PDB entry 7MJH | electron microscopy, 2.66 A resolution | chains A and F of the 6 polymer chains in the assembly

# Chain A
Protein: Spike glycoprotein
From: Severe acute respiratory syndrome coronavirus 2
Reference sequence: P0DTC2 (SPIKE_SARS2); numbering as in UniProt (aligned over 1-1208)
Chain sequence (1288 residues; numbered 1 to 1288; the number before each row is that of its first residue):
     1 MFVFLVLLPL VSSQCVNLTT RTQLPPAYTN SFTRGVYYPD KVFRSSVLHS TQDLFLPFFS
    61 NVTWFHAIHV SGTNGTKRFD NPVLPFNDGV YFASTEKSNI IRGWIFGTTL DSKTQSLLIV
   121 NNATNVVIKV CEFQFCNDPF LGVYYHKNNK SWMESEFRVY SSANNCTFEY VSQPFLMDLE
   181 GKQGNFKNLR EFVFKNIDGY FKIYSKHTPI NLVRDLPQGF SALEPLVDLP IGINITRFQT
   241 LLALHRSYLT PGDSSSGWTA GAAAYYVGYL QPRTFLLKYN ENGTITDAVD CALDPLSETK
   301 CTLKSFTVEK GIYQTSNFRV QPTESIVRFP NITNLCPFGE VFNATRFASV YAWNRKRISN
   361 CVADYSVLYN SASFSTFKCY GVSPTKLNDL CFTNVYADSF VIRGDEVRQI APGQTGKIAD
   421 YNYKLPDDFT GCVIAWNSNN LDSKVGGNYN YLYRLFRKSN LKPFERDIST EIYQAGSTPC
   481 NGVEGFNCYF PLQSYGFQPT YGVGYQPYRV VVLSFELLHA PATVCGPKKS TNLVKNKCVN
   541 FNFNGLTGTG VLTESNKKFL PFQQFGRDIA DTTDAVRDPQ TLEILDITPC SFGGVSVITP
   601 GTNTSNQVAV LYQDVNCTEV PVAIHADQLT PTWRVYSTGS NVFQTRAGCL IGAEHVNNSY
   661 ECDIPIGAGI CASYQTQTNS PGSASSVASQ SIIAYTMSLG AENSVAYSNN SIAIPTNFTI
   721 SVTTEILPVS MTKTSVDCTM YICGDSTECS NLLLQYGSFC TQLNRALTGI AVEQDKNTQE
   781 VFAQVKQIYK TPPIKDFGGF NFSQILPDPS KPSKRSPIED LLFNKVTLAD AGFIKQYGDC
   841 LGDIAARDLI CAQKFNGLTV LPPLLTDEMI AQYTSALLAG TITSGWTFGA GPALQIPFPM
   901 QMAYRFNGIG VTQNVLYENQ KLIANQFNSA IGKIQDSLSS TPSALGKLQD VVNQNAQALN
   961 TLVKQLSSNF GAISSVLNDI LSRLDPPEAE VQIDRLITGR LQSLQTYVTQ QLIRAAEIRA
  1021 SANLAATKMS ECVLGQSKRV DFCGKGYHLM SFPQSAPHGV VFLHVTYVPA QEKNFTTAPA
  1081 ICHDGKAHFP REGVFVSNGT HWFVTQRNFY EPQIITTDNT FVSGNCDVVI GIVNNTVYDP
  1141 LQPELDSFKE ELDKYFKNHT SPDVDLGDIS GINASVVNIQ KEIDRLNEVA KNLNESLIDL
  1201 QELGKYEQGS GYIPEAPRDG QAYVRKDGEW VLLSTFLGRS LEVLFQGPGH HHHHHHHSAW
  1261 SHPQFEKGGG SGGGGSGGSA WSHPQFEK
Unresolved in the structure: 1-13, 70-76, 146-152, 177-184, 248-256, 621-640, 676-690, 828-855, 1148-1288
Disulfide bonds: Cys15-Cys136, Cys131-Cys166, Cys291-Cys301, Cys336-Cys361, Cys379-Cys432, Cys391-Cys525, Cys480-Cys488, Cys538-Cys590, Cys617-Cys649, Cys662-Cys671, Cys738-Cys760, Cys743-Cys749, Cys1032-Cys1043, Cys1082-Cys1126
Covalent attachments: N-acetylglucosamine (NAG) linked to Asn17, Asn61, Asn122, Asn165, Asn234, Asn282, Asn331, Asn343, Asn709, Asn717, Asn801, Asn1074, Asn1098, Asn1134
Differences from the reference sequence: engineered mutation Tyr501 (Asn in P0DTC2); conflict Gly682 (Arg in P0DTC2), Ser683 (Arg in P0DTC2), Ser685 (Arg in P0DTC2), Pro817 (Phe in P0DTC2), Pro892 (Ala in P0DTC2), Pro899 (Ala in P0DTC2), Pro942 (Ala in P0DTC2), Pro986 (Lys in P0DTC2), Pro987 (Val in P0DTC2); expression tag (1209-1288)
UniProt features mapped onto this chain:
  - region: Asn280 to Cys301 (Putative superantigen), Arg403 to Asp405 (Integrin-binding motif), Asn448 to Phe456 (Immunodominant HLA epitope recognized by the CD8+), Pro681, Ala684 (Putative superantigen), Ser816 to Tyr837 (Fusion peptide 1), Lys835 to Phe855 (Fusion peptide 2), Asp1163 to Glu1202 (Heptad repeat 2)
  - site: Arg815, Ser816 (Cleavage)
  - glycosylation: Asn17 (N-linked (GlcNAc...) (complex) asparagine), Asn61 (N-linked (GlcNAc...) (hybrid) asparagine), Asn74 (N-linked (GlcNAc...) (complex) asparagine), Asn122 (N-linked (GlcNAc...) (hybrid) asparagine), Asn149 (N-linked (GlcNAc...) (complex) asparagine), Asn165 (N-linked (GlcNAc...) (complex) asparagine), Asn234 (N-linked (GlcNAc...) (high mannose) asparagine), Asn282 (N-linked (GlcNAc...) (complex) asparagine), Thr323 (O-linked (GalNAc) threonine), Ser325 (O-linked (HexNAc...) serine), Asn331 (N-linked (GlcNAc...) (complex) asparagine), Asn343 (N-linked (GlcNAc...) (complex) asparagine), Asn603 (N-linked (GlcNAc...) (hybrid) asparagine), Asn616 (N-linked (GlcNAc...) (complex) asparagine), Asn657 (N-linked (GlcNAc...) (complex) asparagine), Thr676 (O-linked (GlcNAc...) threonine), Thr678 (O-linked (GlcNAc...) threonine), Asn709 (N-linked (GlcNAc...) (high mannose) asparagine), Asn717 (N-linked (GlcNAc...) (hybrid) asparagine), Asn801 (N-linked (GlcNAc...) (hybrid) asparagine) and 6 more in UniProt
  - natural variant: Leu5 (L5F: In strain: Iota/B.1.526), Ser13 (S13I: In strain: Epsilon/B.1.427/B.1.429), Leu18 (L18F: In strain: Beta/B.1.351, Gamma/P.1 and 1 more), Thr19 (T19I: In strain: Omicron/BQ.1.1, Omicron/XBB.1.5 and 1 more; T19R: In strain: Delta/B.1.617.2, Omicron/BA.2 and 4 more), Thr20 (T20N: In strain: Gamma/P.1), Leu24 to Ala27 (sequence variant, change not given here; In strain: Omicron/BA.2, Omicron/BA.2.12.1 and 6 more), Pro26 (P26S: In strain: Gamma/P.1), Gln52 (Q52H: In strain: Omicron/EG.5.1), Ala67 (A67V: In strain: Eta/B.1.525, Omicron/BA.1), His69 to Val70 (deletion: In strain: Alpha/B.1.1.7, Eta/B.1.525 and 5 more), Gly75 (G75V: In strain: Lambda/C.37), Thr76 (T76I: In strain: Lambda/C.37), 82 further natural variant entries in UniProt
  - mutagenesis: His69 to Val70 (Increased incorporation of cleaved spike into virions), Asn121 (N121Q: Partial loss of biliverdin affinity), Arg190 (R190K: Partial loss of biliverdin affinity), Asn234 (N234Q: Increased resistance to neutralizing antibodies), Asn331 (N331Q: Reduced viral infectivity), Asn343 (N343Q: Reduced viral infectivity), Leu452 (L452R: Increased resistance to neutralizing antibodies. Decreases HLA binding to NF9 epitope. Increased binding affinity to human ACE2), Tyr453 (Y453F: Decreased HLA binding to NF9 epitope. Increased binding affinity to human ACE2), Ala475 (A475V: Increased resistance to neutralizing antibodies), Val483 (V483A: Increased resistance to neutralizing antibodies), Glu484 (E484D: Increased replication in human TMEM106B overexpressing cells), Phe490 (F490L: Increased resistance to neutralizing antibodies and human covalescent sera neutralization), 11 further mutagenesis entries in UniProt
Reported in the primary citation:
  - mutagenesis - N501Y: decreased binding to IgG ab1
  - mutagenesis - N501Y: unchanged binding to VH ab8 (chain F)

# Chain F
Protein: VH ab8
From: synthetic construct
Chain sequence (145 residues; numbered 22 to 166; the number before each row is that of its first residue):
    22 EVQLVESGGG LVQPGGSLRL SCAASGFTFD DYAMSWVRQA PGKGLEWIGR MYNNGRTSYN
    82 PSLKSLVTIS RDNSKNTLYL QMNSLRAEDT ATYYCARDNL GYRPSENLYG MDVWGQGTTV
   142 TVSSSGQAGH HHHHHGDYKD DDDKG
Unresolved in the structure: 147-166
Disulfide bonds: Cys43-Cys116

# Chain A / chain F interface
Contacting residue pairs (5; chain A residue first):
  Tyr369(A) - Glu127(F)
  Cys379(A) - Pro125(F)
  Val382(A) - Pro125(F)
  Pro384(A) - Ser126(F)
  Gly413(A) - Glu22(F)
Other interface residues (no listed pair), chain A (9 interface residues in all): Phe377, Gly381, Ser383, Gln414
Other interface residues (no listed pair), chain F (5 interface residues in all): Tyr123

# In short
9 residues of chain A and 5 residues of chain F are in contact. N-acetylglucosamine is covalently linked to
Asn17(A), Asn61(A), Asn122(A), Asn165(A), Asn234(A) and Asn282(A) and 8 more. From the paper: N501Y of chain A
reduces binding to IgG ab1; N501Y of chain A leaves binding to VH ab8 (chain F) unchanged.
Chain A is Spike glycoprotein (Severe acute respiratory syndrome coronavirus 2) and chain F is VH ab8
(synthetic construct); the structure, Cryo-EM structure of the SARS-CoV-2 N501Y mutant spike protein
ectodomain bound to VH ab8, was determined by electron microscopy together with 7MJI, 7MJM and 7MJN from the
same study.
